PDB entry 8BWI | X-ray diffraction, 3.40 A resolution | chain A

[Chain A]
Protein: Twisted gastrulation protein homolog 1
Organism: Homo sapiens
UniProtKB: Q9GZX9 (TWSG1_HUMAN); residues 26-223 here = UniProt positions 26-223
Sequence (210 residues; row label = number of the first residue in the row):
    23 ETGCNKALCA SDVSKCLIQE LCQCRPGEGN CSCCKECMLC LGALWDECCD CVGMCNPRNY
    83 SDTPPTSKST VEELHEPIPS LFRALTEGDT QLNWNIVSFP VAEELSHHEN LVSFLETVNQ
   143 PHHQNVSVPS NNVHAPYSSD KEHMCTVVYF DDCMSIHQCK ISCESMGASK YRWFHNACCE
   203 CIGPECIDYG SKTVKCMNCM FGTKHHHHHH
Unresolved in the structure: 23-24, 128-164, 228-232
Differences from the reference sequence: expression tag (23-25, 224-232)
Disulfides: Cys-26/Cys-73, Cys-31/Cys-70, Cys-38/Cys-62, Cys-44/Cys-59, Cys-46/Cys-55, Cys-53/Cys-56, Cys-71/Cys-77, Cys-167/Cys-208, Cys-175/Cys-221, Cys-181/Cys-201, Cys-185/Cys-203, Cys-200/Cys-218
Swiss-Prot annotation at these positions:
  - glycosylation (N-linked (GlcNAc...) asparagine): Asn-52, Asn-81
From the paper describing this entry:
  - mutagenesis - I40A (Kd 454.4 uM): decreased binding to BMP7
  - mutagenesis - I40A: abolished binding to BMP2
  - mutagenesis - D34A: unchanged binding to BMP7
  - mutagenesis - I40A, I40E: abolished signaling in response to BMP7
  - mutagenesis - I40A, I40E: decreased growth in response to organoid survival
  - mutagenesis - D34A: unchanged binding to BMP2

[Overview]
From the paper: I40A and I40E abolish signaling in response to BMP7; I40A and I40E reduce growth in response
to organoid survival.
Chain A is Twisted gastrulation protein homolog 1 (Homo sapiens); the structure, Crystal structure of human
Twisted gastrulation protein homolog 1 (TWSG1), crystal form 2, was determined by X-ray diffraction, deposited
together with 8BWA, 8BWD, 8BWL, 8BWM and 8BWN.
